Entry 8AMZ (electron microscopy, 3.30 A resolution); this record covers chains L and M of the 17 polymer chains in the assembly.

== Chain L ==
Protein: AAA domain-containing protein
From: Spinacia oleracea
Reference sequence: A0A0K9RWB0 (A0A0K9RWB0_SPIOL); residues 1-397 here = UniProt positions 1-397
Amino-acid sequence (397 residues; row label = number of the first residue in the row):
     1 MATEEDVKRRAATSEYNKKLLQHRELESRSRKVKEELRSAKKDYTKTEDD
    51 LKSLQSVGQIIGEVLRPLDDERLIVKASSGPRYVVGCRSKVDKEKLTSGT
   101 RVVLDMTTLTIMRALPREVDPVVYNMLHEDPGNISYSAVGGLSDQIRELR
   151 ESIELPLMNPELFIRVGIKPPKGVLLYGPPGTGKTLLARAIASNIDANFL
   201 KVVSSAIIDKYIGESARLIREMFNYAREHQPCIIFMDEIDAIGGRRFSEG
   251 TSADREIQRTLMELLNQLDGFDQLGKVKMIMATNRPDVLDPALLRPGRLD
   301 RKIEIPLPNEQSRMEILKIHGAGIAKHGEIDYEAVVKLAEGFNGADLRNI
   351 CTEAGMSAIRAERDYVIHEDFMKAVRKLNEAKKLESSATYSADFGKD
Disordered / not traced: 1-18, 394-397

== Chain M ==
Protein: AAA domain-containing protein
From: Spinacia oleracea
Reference sequence: A0A0K9QR38 (A0A0K9QR38_SPIOL); residues 1-427 here = UniProt positions 1-427
Amino-acid sequence (427 residues; numbered 1 to 427; the number before each row is that of its first residue):
     1 MASASATAMVEDPNFQDDQLANLTTEDIARASRILDNEIRILKEDVQRTT
    51 LELDSFKEKIKENQEKIKLNKQLPYLVGNIVEILEMNPEDEAEEDGANID
   101 LDSQRKGKCVVLKTSTRQTIFLPVVGLVDPDKLKPGDLVGVNKDSYLILD
   151 TLPSEYDSRVKAMEVDEKPTEDYSDIGGLEKQIQELVEAIVLPMTHKERF
   201 QTIGIRPPKGVLLYGPPGTGKTLMARACAAQTNATFLKLAGPQLVQMFIG
   251 DGAKLVRDAFQLAKEKAPCIIFIDEIDAIGTKRFDSEVSGDREVQRTMLE
   301 LLNQLDGFSSDERIKVIAATNRADILDPALMRSGRLDRKIEFPHPTEEAR
   351 ARILQIHSRKMNVHPDVNFEELARSTDDFNGAQLKAVCVEAGMLALRRDA
   401 TEVNHEDFNEGIIQVQAKKKASLNYYA
Disordered / not traced: 1-30, 87-107

== How chain L and chain M interact ==
Pairs across the interface (26; chain L residue first):
  His23(L) - Asn37(M)
  Leu26(L) - Asn37(M)
  Leu26(L) - Ile41(M)
  Ser30(L) - Glu44(M)
  Val33(L) - Glu44(M)
  Val33(L) - Arg48(M)
  Leu37(L) - Leu51(M)  hydrophobic
  Ala40(L) - Ser55(M)
  Gly58(L) - Phe121(M)
  Gln59(L) - Ile120(M)
  Gln59(L) - Phe121(M)  hydrogen bond (backbone-backbone)
  Ile61(L) - Thr119(M)
  Ser78(L) - Arg117(M)
  Pro121(L) - Ile80(M)
  Asp209(L) - Ile249(M)
  Lys210(L) - Phe248(M)
  Lys210(L) - Ile249(M)  hydrogen bond (backbone-backbone)
  Arg246(L) - Glu287(M)
  Phe247(L) - Glu287(M)
  Ser248(L) - Glu287(M)  hydrogen bond (backbone-backbone)
  Ser248(L) - Val288(M)
  Gly250(L) - Val288(M)  hydrogen bond (backbone-backbone)
  Thr251(L) - Val288(M)
  Gly323(L) - Ile203(M)
  Gly323(L) - Gly204(M)
  Ala345(L) - Ser333(M)
Other interface residues (no listed pair), chain L (34 interface residues in all): Lys19, Gln22, Thr47, Ser56, Val57, Ile60, Ser79, Val119, Glu129, Gly181, Ala253, Ala325, Asn349, Thr352
Other interface residues (no listed pair), chain M (31 interface residues in all): Arg33, Ile34, Asp45, Glu62, Val81, Glu82, Leu122, Ser145, Tyr146, Ile205, Arg206, Ser309, Arg332

== Overview ==
The interface between chain L and chain M involves 34 residues on one side and 31 on the other, with 4
hydrogen bonds. The backbones hydrogen-bond at Gln59(L)-Phe121(M), Lys210(L)-Ile249(M) and
Ser248(L)-Glu287(M).
Here chain L is AAA domain-containing protein and chain M is AAA domain-containing protein, both from Spinacia
oleracea. Entry 8AMZ (Spinach 19S proteasome) was determined by electron microscopy.
